4QV0 - chains M and b of the 28 polymer chains in the assembly; structure by X-ray diffraction, 3.10 A resolution.

Chain M:
Name: Proteasome subunit beta type-7
Source organism: Saccharomyces cerevisiae
Notes: EC 3.4.25.1
UniProt: P30657 (PSB7_YEAST); residues -12 to 233 here correspond to UniProt positions 21-266 (UniProt number = residue number + 33)
Chain sequence (246 residues; each row starts with the number of its first residue; numbers below 1 keep their minus sign (Thr-12 is residue -12)):
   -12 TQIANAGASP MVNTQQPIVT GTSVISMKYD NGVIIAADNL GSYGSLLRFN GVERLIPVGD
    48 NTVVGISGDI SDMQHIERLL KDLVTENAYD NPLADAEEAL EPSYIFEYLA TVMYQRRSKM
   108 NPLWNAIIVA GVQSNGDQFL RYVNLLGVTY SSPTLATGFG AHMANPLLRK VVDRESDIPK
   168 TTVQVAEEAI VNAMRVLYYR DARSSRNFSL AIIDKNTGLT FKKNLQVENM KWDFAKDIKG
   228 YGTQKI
Disordered / not traced: -12 to 0

Chain b:
Name: Proteasome subunit beta type-1
Source organism: Saccharomyces cerevisiae
Notes: EC 3.4.25.1
UniProt: P38624 (PSB1_YEAST); residues 1-196 here correspond to UniProt positions 20-215 (UniProt number = residue number + 19)
Chain sequence (196 residues; each row starts with the number of its first residue):
     1 TSIMAVTFKD GVILGADSRT TTGAYIANRV TDKLTRVHDK IWCCRSGSAA DTQAIADIVQ
    61 YHLELYTSQY GTPSTETAAS VFKELCYENK DNLTAGIIVA GYDDKNKGEV YTIPLGGSVH
   121 KLPYAIAGSG STFIYGYCDK NFRENMSKEE TVDFIKHSLS QAIKWDGSSG GVIRMVVLTA
   181 AGVERLIFYP DEYEQL
Swiss-Prot annotation at these positions:
  - active site: Thr1 (Nucleophile)

Chain M / chain b interface:
Contacting residue pairs (65; chain M residue first):
  Ser32(M) - Trp165(b)
  Ser32(M) - Asp166(b)
  Ser32(M) - Gly167(b)  hydrogen bond (backbone-backbone)
  Ser32(M) - Ser168(b)
  Leu33(M) - Phe133(b)  hydrophobic
  Leu33(M) - Trp165(b)
  Leu34(M) - Lys164(b)
  Leu34(M) - Trp165(b)  hydrogen bond (backbone-backbone)
  Leu34(M) - Asp166(b)
  Leu34(M) - Gly167(b)
  Arg35(M) - Trp165(b)
  Phe146(M) - Ala24(b)
  Phe146(M) - Tyr25(b)
  Tyr185(M) - Glu194(b)  hydrogen bond
  Tyr186(M) - Ile26(b)
  Tyr186(M) - Arg29(b)
  Arg187(M) - Ala24(b)
  Arg187(M) - Tyr25(b)
  Arg187(M) - Ile26(b)  hydrogen bond (backbone-backbone)
  Arg187(M) - Ala27(b)  hydrogen bond (side chain-backbone)
  Arg187(M) - Asn28(b)
  Arg187(M) - Arg29(b)
  Asp188(M) - Ala24(b)
  Asp188(M) - Ile26(b)
  Ala189(M) - Arg19(b)
  Ala189(M) - Thr21(b)
  Ala189(M) - Ala24(b)  hydrogen bond (backbone-backbone)
  Ala189(M) - Ile26(b)
  Ala189(M) - Gly167(b)
  Arg190(M) - Ala24(b)
  Arg193(M) - Asp191(b)  salt bridge
  Arg193(M) - Glu194(b)  salt bridge
  Lys218(M) - Arg29(b)  hydrogen bond (backbone-side chain)
  Trp219(M) - Arg29(b)
  Trp219(M) - Gly171(b)
  Trp219(M) - Val172(b)  hydrophobic
  Trp219(M) - Tyr189(b)
  Trp219(M) - Pro190(b)
  Asp220(M) - Tyr189(b)  hydrogen bond
  Phe221(M) - Arg29(b)
  Phe221(M) - Val30(b)  hydrophobic
  Ala222(M) - Val30(b)  hydrophobic
  Ala222(M) - Arg174(b)  hydrogen bond (backbone-side chain)
  Ala222(M) - Ile187(b)  hydrophobic
  Lys223(M) - Ile187(b)
  Lys223(M) - Tyr189(b)
  Ile225(M) - Val30(b)  hydrophobic
  Ile225(M) - Arg174(b)
  Lys226(M) - Asp32(b)
  Lys226(M) - Arg185(b)
  Gly227(M) - Asp32(b)  hydrogen bond (backbone-side chain)
  Tyr228(M) - Thr35(b)
  Tyr228(M) - Arg45(b)
  Tyr228(M) - Gln53(b)  hydrogen bond (side chain-backbone)
  Tyr228(M) - Ala56(b)
  Tyr228(M) - Asp57(b)  hydrogen bond
  Gln231(M) - Asp32(b)
  Gln231(M) - Leu34(b)
  Gln231(M) - Thr35(b)
  Gln231(M) - Arg36(b)  hydrogen bond (side chain-backbone)
  Gln231(M) - Trp42(b)
  Gln231(M) - Arg185(b)
  Ile233(M) - Arg36(b)
  Ile233(M) - Trp42(b)
  Ile233(M) - Arg185(b)  hydrogen bond (backbone-side chain)
Other interface residues (no listed pair), chain M (27 interface residues in all): Asn37, Met150, Met217
Other interface residues (no listed pair), chain b (35 interface residues in all): Ile163, Val183

Overview:
27 residues of chain M face 35 of chain b across their interface, with 14 hydrogen bonds and 2 salt bridges.
Polar pairs include Arg193(M)-Asp191(b), Arg193(M)-Glu194(b) and Tyr185(M)-Glu194(b). Curated annotation
(UniProt) lists active-site residue Thr1(b) on chain b.
Here chain M is Proteasome subunit beta type-7 and chain b is Proteasome subunit beta type-1, both from
Saccharomyces cerevisiae. Entry 4QV0 (yCP beta5-A49T-A50V-double mutant) was determined by X-ray diffraction
(same publication as 4QUX, 4QUY, 4QV1, 4QV3, 4QV4, 4QV5 and 42 further entries).
